3CPC - chain A; structure by X-ray diffraction, 2.40 A resolution.

Chain A:
Protein: Vascular endothelial growth factor receptor 2
Source organism: Homo sapiens
Notes: EC 2.7.10.1; fragment: protein kinase domain, residues 940-989 deleted
UniProt: P35968 (VGFR2_HUMAN); residue numbers follow UniProt; this construct covers 815-939, 990-1171
Chain sequence (314 residues; row label = number of the first residue in the row; note: 50 numbers in that range are skipped by the numbering (no residue carries them; nothing is unmodelled there)):
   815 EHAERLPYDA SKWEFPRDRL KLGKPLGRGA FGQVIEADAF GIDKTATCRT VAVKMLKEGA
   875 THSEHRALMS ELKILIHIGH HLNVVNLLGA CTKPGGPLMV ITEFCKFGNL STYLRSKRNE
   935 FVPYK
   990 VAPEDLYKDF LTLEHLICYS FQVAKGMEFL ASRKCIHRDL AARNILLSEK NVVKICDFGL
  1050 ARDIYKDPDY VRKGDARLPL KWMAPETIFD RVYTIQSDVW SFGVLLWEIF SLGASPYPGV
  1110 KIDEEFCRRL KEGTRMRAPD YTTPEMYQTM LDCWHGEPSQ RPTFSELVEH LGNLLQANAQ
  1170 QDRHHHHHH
Unresolved in the structure: 815-819, 841-846, 1048-1066
Construct notes: engineered mutation Ala817 (Cys in P35968), Thr916 (Val in P35968), Val990 (Glu in P35968); expression tag (1172-1178)
Modified positions: Tyr1054 (O-phosphotyrosine; PTR); Tyr1059 (O-phosphotyrosine; PTR)
Ligand contacts: C52 (3-(2-aminoquinazolin-6-yl)-4-methyl-1-[3-(trifluoromethyl)phenyl]pyridin-2(1H)-one): Leu840, Val848, Ala866, Val867, Lys868, Glu885, Leu889, Val898, Val899, Val914, Thr916, Glu917, Phe918, Cys919, Leu1019, His1026, Leu1035, Ile1044, Cys1045, Asp1046, Phe1047
Swiss-Prot annotation at these positions:
  - binding site (ATP): Leu840 to Val848, Lys868
  - natural variant: Val848 (V848E: Strongly reduced autophosphorylation and kinase activity), Gly873 (G873R: In a colorectal cancer sample), Pro1147 (P1147S: In HCI)
  - mutagenesis: Lys868 (K868M: Loss of enzyme activity), Tyr996 (Y996F: Strongly reduced autophosphorylation. Reduces phosphorylation of PLCG1), Cys1045 (C1045A: Significantly higher kinase activity), Tyr1054 (Y1054F: Strongly reduced autophosphorylation. Abolishes phosphorylation of downstream signaling proteins; when associated with F-1059), Tyr1059 (Y1059F: Strongly reduced autophosphorylation. Abolishes phosphorylation of downstream signaling proteins; when associated with F-1054)
  - active site: Asp1028 (Proton acceptor)
  - modified residue (Phosphotyrosine): Tyr996, Tyr1054, Tyr1059

Summary:
Ligands of chain A: compound C52. Curated annotation (UniProt) lists 10 ATP-binding residues, 5 mutagenesis
sites and active-site residue Asp1028.
Chain A is Vascular endothelial growth factor receptor 2 (Homo sapiens); the structure, Crystal structure of
the VEGFR2 kinase domain in complex with a pyridone inhibitor, was determined by X-ray diffraction, deposited
together with 3CP9 and 3CPB.
